Entry 9B6S (electron microscopy, 3.47 A resolution); this record covers chains D and E of the 11 polymer chains in the assembly.

# Chain D (and E)
Name: Capsid protein VP1
From: Adeno-associated virus
Notes: chain E of this document is another copy of the same molecule, construct and numbering; everything in this record applies to it too
UniProt: Q6JC22 (Q6JC22_9VIRU); residue numbers follow UniProt; this construct covers 203-736
Sequence (534 residues; each row starts with the number of its first residue):
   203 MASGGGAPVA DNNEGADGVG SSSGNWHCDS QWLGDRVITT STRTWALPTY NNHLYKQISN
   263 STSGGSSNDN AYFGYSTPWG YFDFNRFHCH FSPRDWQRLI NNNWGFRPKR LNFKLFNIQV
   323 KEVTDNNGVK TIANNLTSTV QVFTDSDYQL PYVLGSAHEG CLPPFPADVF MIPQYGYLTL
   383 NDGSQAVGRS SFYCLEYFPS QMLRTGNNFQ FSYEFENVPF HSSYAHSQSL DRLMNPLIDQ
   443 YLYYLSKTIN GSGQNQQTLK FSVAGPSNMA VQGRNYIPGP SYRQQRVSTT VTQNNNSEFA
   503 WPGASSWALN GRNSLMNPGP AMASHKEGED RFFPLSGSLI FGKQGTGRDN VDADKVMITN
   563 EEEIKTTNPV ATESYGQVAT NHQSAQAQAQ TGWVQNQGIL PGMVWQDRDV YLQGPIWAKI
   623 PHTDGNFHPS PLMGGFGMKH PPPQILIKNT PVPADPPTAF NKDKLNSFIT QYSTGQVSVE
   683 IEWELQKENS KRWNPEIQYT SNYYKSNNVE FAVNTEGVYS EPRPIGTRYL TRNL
Unresolved in the structure: 203-218, 435-477, 581-593
What the authors report for this chain:
  - mutagenesis - Q588R: abolished binding to Fab1-1

# Interface between chain D and chain E
Contacting residue pairs (104):
  Val221(D) - Gly222(E)
  Leu256(D) - Glu718(E)
  Tyr257(D) - Phe367(E)  hydrophobic
  Tyr257(D) - Ala369(E)  hydrophobic
  Tyr257(D) - Val715(E)
  Tyr257(D) - Gly719(E)
  Lys258(D) - Asn716(E)
  Lys258(D) - Thr717(E)
  Lys258(D) - Glu718(E)
  Lys258(D) - Gly719(E)
  Gln259(D) - Asn709(E)  hydrogen bond (side chain-backbone)
  Gln259(D) - Asn710(E)
  Gln259(D) - Val715(E)
  Gln259(D) - Asn716(E)  hydrogen bond (backbone-backbone)
  Gln259(D) - Thr717(E)
  Phe275(D) - Val711(E)  hydrophobic
  Tyr277(D) - Val711(E)
  Tyr277(D) - Ala714(E)
  Tyr277(D) - Val715(E)
  Glu324(D) - Ile334(E)
  Asn337(D) - Lys323(E)
  Asn337(D) - Asn336(E)
  Thr339(D) - Val221(E)
  Thr339(D) - Gln321(E)  hydrogen bond (backbone-side chain)
  Thr339(D) - Leu338(E)
  Thr339(D) - Thr407(E)
  Ser340(D) - Gln321(E)
  Thr341(D) - Gln321(E)
  Gln343(D) - Trp228(E)
  Asp384(D) - Lys707(E)  salt bridge
  Gln387(D) - Lys707(E)
  Gln387(D) - Ser708(E)
  Gln387(D) - Asn709(E)  hydrogen bond
  Ala388(D) - Lys707(E)
  Ala388(D) - Ser708(E)  hydrogen bond (backbone-backbone)
  Ala388(D) - Val711(E)  hydrophobic
  Val389(D) - Tyr705(E)
  Gly390(D) - Asn704(E)
  Gly390(D) - Tyr705(E)  hydrogen bond (backbone-backbone)
  Gly390(D) - Tyr706(E)
  Arg391(D) - Tyr705(E)
  Phe394(D) - Phe367(E)  hydrophobic
  Phe394(D) - Ala714(E)  hydrophobic
  Phe394(D) - Val715(E)  hydrophobic
  Cys396(D) - Phe367(E)  hydrophobic
  Glu398(D) - Trp228(E)  hydrogen bond (backbone-side chain)
  Glu398(D) - Cys230(E)
  Glu398(D) - Pro368(E)
  Glu398(D) - Ala369(E)
  Tyr399(D) - Cys230(E)
  Tyr399(D) - Asp231(E)
  Tyr399(D) - Ser232(E)
  Tyr399(D) - Ser294(E)  hydrogen bond
  Tyr399(D) - Asp297(E)  hydrogen bond
  Phe400(D) - Trp228(E)
  Phe400(D) - Cys230(E)
  Pro401(D) - Trp228(E)
  Pro401(D) - Cys230(E)
  Ser402(D) - Asn227(E)
  Ser402(D) - Trp228(E)  hydrogen bond (backbone-backbone)
  Met404(D) - Ser224(E)
  Met404(D) - Asn319(E)  hydrogen bond
  Met404(D) - Gln678(E)
  Arg406(D) - Val221(E)  hydrogen bond (side chain-backbone)
  Arg406(D) - Gly222(E)
  Arg406(D) - Ser223(E)
  Arg406(D) - Ser224(E)
  Arg406(D) - Asn319(E)
  Arg406(D) - Ile320(E)
  Arg406(D) - Gln321(E)
  Arg406(D) - Thr407(E)  hydrogen bond (side chain-backbone)
  Thr407(D) - Gly222(E)
  Gly408(D) - Gly222(E)  hydrogen bond (backbone-backbone)
  Asn409(D) - Ser223(E)
  Asn409(D) - Ser224(E)  hydrogen bond (side chain-backbone)
  Thr652(D) - Gln678(E)
  Pro653(D) - Val371(E)  hydrophobic
  Val654(D) - Lys323(E)
  Pro655(D) - Ala248(E)  hydrophobic
  Pro655(D) - Tyr674(E)  hydrogen bond (backbone-side chain)
  Pro655(D) - Thr676(E)
  Ala656(D) - Ile334(E)  hydrophobic
  Ala656(D) - Tyr674(E)
  Asp657(D) - Val325(E)
  Asp657(D) - Lys332(E)
  Asp657(D) - Tyr674(E)
  Pro658(D) - Pro250(E)
  Pro658(D) - Met373(E)  hydrophobic
  Pro658(D) - Tyr674(E)
  Pro659(D) - Pro250(E)
  Pro659(D) - Met373(E)
  Thr660(D) - Tyr252(E)
  Phe662(D) - Tyr252(E)
  Phe662(D) - Gly362(E)
  Phe662(D) - Met373(E)
  Phe662(D) - Pro375(E)  hydrophobic
  Lys664(D) - Glu361(E)
  Lys666(D) - Asp370(E)  salt bridge
  Lys666(D) - Val371(E)
  Lys666(D) - Gly719(E)
  Leu667(D) - Ala248(E)  hydrophobic
  Leu667(D) - Val371(E)  hydrogen bond (backbone-backbone)
  Phe670(D) - Val371(E)  hydrophobic
  Ile671(D) - Tyr674(E)
Also at the interface, not in a pair above, chain D (53 interface residues in all): His255, Asn329, Asn336, Leu338, Ser392, Gln403, Asn663
Also at the interface, not in a pair above, chain E (58 interface residues in all): Gly226, Thr246, Thr251, Phe318, Val331, Ile374, Gln376, Phe713

# Summary
53 residues of chain D and 58 residues of chain E are in contact; the contacts include 17 hydrogen bonds and 2
salt bridges. Polar pairs include Asp384(D)-Lys707(E), Lys666(D)-Asp370(E) and Gln259(D)-Asn709(E). The paper
reports that Q588R of chain D abolishes binding to Fab1-1.
Both chains are Capsid protein VP1 (Adeno-associated virus). Entry 9B6S (Fab1-6 in complex with the capsid of
Adeno-associated virus type 9) was determined by electron microscopy (same publication as 9B6N, 9B6O, 9B6Q,
9B6R, 9B6T, 9B7K and 9 further entries).
